8SPS - chains J and A of the 14 polymer chains in the assembly; structure by electron microscopy, 3.00 A resolution.

[Chain J]
Molecule: 168-nt DNA strand
Sequence (168 nucleotides; row label = number of the first residue in the row):
     1 GCGTGCTGAT TCCCTCCATT CGCTCTGCAT AACTATCACT TTCTGGAACT CCATGGTCTC
    61 CTAGGTCGCC AGGCCTTTGC TTTGCAGCTT AGAACAGACT CTCTATGCTC CCTCCACCCT
   121 CTGTTTCTCC AGGTCCCACA TGGGGAGGCG CTCCTTCTCC CTGCTGAT
Unresolved in the structure: 1, 149-168

[Chain A]
Name: Histone H3.1
Organism: Homo sapiens
UniProt: P68431 (H31_HUMAN); residues 0-135 here correspond to UniProt positions 1-136 (UniProt number = residue number + 1)
Amino-acid sequence (136 residues; numbered 0 to 135; the number before each row is that of its first residue; numbering starts at 0):
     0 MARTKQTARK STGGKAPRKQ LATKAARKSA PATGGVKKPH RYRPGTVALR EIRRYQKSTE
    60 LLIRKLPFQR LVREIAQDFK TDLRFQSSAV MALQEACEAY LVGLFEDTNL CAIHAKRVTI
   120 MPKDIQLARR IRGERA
Unresolved in the structure: 0-37, 134-135
Swiss-Prot annotation at these positions:
  - modified residue: Arg2 (Asymmetric dimethylarginine), Thr3 (Phosphothreonine), Lys4 (Allysine), Gln5 (5-glutamyl dopamine), Thr6 (Phosphothreonine), Arg8 (Citrulline), Lys9 (N6,N6,N6-trimethyllysine), Ser10 (ADP-ribosylserine), Thr11 (Phosphothreonine), Lys14 (N6-(2-hydroxyisobutyryl)lysine), Arg17 (Asymmetric dimethylarginine), Lys18 (N6-(2-hydroxyisobutyryl)lysine), Lys23 (N6-(2-hydroxyisobutyryl)lysine), Arg26 (Citrulline), Lys27 (N6,N6,N6-trimethyllysine), Ser28 (ADP-ribosylserine), Lys36 (N6,N6,N6-trimethyllysine), Lys37 (N6-methyllysine), Tyr41 (Phosphotyrosine), Lys56 (N6,N6,N6-trimethyllysine) and 8 more in UniProt
  - lipidation: Lys18 (N6-decanoyllysine)

[How chain J and chain A interact]
Pairs across the interface - 25 pairs, chain J then chain A:
  DT10(J) with His39(A), sugar contact; Tyr41(A), sugar contact
  DT11(J) with Arg49(A), sugar contact
  DC12(J) with Arg49(A), phosphate contact; Arg53(A), salt bridge to the phosphate
  DC85(J) with Pro43(A), phosphate contact; Gly44(A), phosphate contact
  DA86(J) with Arg40(A), hydrogen bond to the base; Tyr41(A), sugar contact; Arg42(A), sugar contact; Pro43(A), sugar contact; Gly44(A), hydrogen bond to the phosphate; Thr45(A), phosphate contact; Val46(A), hydrogen bond to the phosphate; Ala47(A), hydrogen bond to the phosphate
  DG87(J) with Arg40(A), hydrogen bond to the sugar; Tyr41(A), hydrogen bond to the phosphate; Val46(A), phosphate contact
  DA94(J) with Arg63(A), phosphate contact; Leu65(A), phosphate contact; Pro66(A), phosphate contact; Arg69(A), salt bridge to the phosphate
  DC95(J) with Arg63(A), salt bridge to the phosphate; Lys64(A), hydrogen bond to the phosphate; Leu65(A), hydrogen bond to the phosphate
Other interface residues (no listed pair), chain J (10 interface residues in all): DA9, DT104
Other interface residues (no listed pair), chain A (17 interface residues in all): Arg83

[In short]
10 residues of chain J face 17 of chain A across their interface, with 8 hydrogen bonds and 3 salt bridges.
Among the polar pairs are DA86(J)-Arg40(A), DG87(J)-Arg40(A) and DA86(J)-Gly44(A).
Chain J is a 168-nt DNA strand and chain A is Histone H3.1 (Homo sapiens); the structure, High resolution
structure of ESRRB nucleosome bound OCT4 at site a and site b, was determined by electron microscopy together
with 7U0G, 7U0I, 7U0J, 8DK5 and 8SPU from the same study.
